Entry 9IV1 (electron microscopy, 2.98 A resolution); this record covers chains B and G of the 5 polymer chains in the assembly.

[Chain B]
Molecule: Guanine nucleotide-binding protein G(I)/G(S)/G(T) subunit beta-1
From: Homo sapiens
Reference sequence: P62873 (GBB1_HUMAN); numbering as in UniProt (aligned over 2-340)
Amino-acid sequence (344 residues; numbered -3 to 340; the number before each row is that of its first residue; numbers below 1 keep their minus sign (Gly-3 is residue -3)):
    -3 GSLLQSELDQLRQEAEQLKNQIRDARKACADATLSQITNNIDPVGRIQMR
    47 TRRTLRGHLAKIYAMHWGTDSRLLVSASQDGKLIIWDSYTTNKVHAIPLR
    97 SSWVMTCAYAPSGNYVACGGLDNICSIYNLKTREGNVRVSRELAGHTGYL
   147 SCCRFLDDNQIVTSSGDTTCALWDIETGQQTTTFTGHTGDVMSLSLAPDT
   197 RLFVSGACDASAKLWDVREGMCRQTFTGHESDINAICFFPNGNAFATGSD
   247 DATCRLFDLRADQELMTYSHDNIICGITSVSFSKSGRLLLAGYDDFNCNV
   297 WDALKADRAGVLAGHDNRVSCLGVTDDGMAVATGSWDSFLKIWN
Disordered / not traced: -3 to 2
Construct notes: expression tag (-3 to 1)
Curated features (UniProtKB/Swiss-Prot):
  - modified residue: Ser2 (N-acetylserine), His266 (Phosphohistidine)

[Chain G]
Molecule: Guanine nucleotide-binding protein G(I)/G(S)/G(O) subunit gamma-2
From: Homo sapiens
Reference sequence: P59768 (GBG2_HUMAN); numbering as in UniProt (aligned over 1-71)
Amino-acid sequence (71 residues; numbered 1 to 71; the number before each row is that of its first residue):
     1 MASNNTASIAQARKLVEQLKMEANIDRIKVSKAAADLMAYCEAHAKEDPL
    51 LTPVPASENPFREKKFFCAIL
Disordered / not traced: 1-4, 63-71
Curated features (UniProtKB/Swiss-Prot):
  - modified residue: Ala2 (N-acetylalanine), Cys68 (Cysteine methyl ester)
  - lipidation: Cys68 (S-geranylgeranyl cysteine)

[Interface between chain B and chain G]
Residue-residue contacts (79; chain B residue first):
  Leu4(B) - Ile9(G)  hydrophobic
  Ala11(B) - Leu19(G)  hydrophobic
  Leu14(B) - Leu19(G)
  Leu14(B) - Lys20(G)
  Leu14(B) - Ala23(G)  hydrophobic
  Gln17(B) - Ala23(G)
  Ile18(B) - Glu22(G)
  Ile18(B) - Arg27(G)
  Ala21(B) - Arg27(G)
  Arg22(B) - Arg27(G)
  Cys25(B) - Arg27(G)
  Cys25(B) - Ile28(G)
  Cys25(B) - Val30(G)  hydrogen bond (backbone-backbone)
  Ala26(B) - Val30(G)  hydrophobic
  Asp27(B) - Lys29(G)
  Asp27(B) - Val30(G)
  Asp27(B) - Ser31(G)  hydrogen bond (side chain-backbone)
  Ala28(B) - Val30(G)
  Leu30(B) - Ala34(G)  hydrophobic
  Ile33(B) - Ser31(G)
  Ile33(B) - Ala34(G)  hydrophobic
  Ile33(B) - Met38(G)  hydrophobic
  Ile37(B) - Met38(G)  hydrophobic
  Val40(B) - Leu51(G)  hydrophobic
  Ile43(B) - Leu50(G)
  Met45(B) - Leu50(G)  hydrophobic
  Arg48(B) - Phe61(G)
  Arg49(B) - Pro60(G)
  Arg49(B) - Phe61(G)  hydrogen bond (side chain-backbone)
  Tyr85(B) - Pro60(G)
  Tyr85(B) - Phe61(G)  hydrophobic
  Met217(B) - Met21(G)  hydrophobic
  Cys218(B) - Gln18(G)
  Cys218(B) - Met21(G)
  Arg219(B) - Glu22(G)
  Arg219(B) - Ile25(G)
  Gln220(B) - Glu22(G)
  Thr221(B) - Glu22(G)  hydrogen bond (backbone-side chain)
  Phe235(B) - Leu37(G)  hydrophobic
  Pro236(B) - Tyr40(G)
  Asn237(B) - Tyr40(G)
  Asp254(B) - Ala33(G)
  Arg256(B) - Arg27(G)
  Arg256(B) - Ile28(G)  hydrogen bond (backbone-backbone)
  Ala257(B) - Arg27(G)
  Asp258(B) - Arg27(G)  salt bridge
  Gln259(B) - Val30(G)
  Leu261(B) - Val30(G)  hydrophobic
  Leu261(B) - Leu37(G)  hydrophobic
  Ser279(B) - Asp48(G)
  Ser279(B) - Leu50(G)
  Lys280(B) - Asp48(G)
  Ser281(B) - Tyr40(G)
  Ser281(B) - Cys41(G)  hydrogen bond (backbone-side chain)
  Ser281(B) - His44(G)  hydrogen bond (side chain-backbone)
  Ser281(B) - Asp48(G)
  Ser281(B) - Leu51(G)
  Gly282(B) - Cys41(G)
  Arg283(B) - Cys41(G)  hydrogen bond (backbone-side chain)
  Arg283(B) - Leu51(G)
  Leu284(B) - Leu50(G)  hydrophobic
  Leu284(B) - Leu51(G)  hydrophobic
  Leu300(B) - Met38(G)  hydrophobic
  Leu300(B) - Cys41(G)  hydrophobic
  Asp323(B) - Glu47(G)
  Asp323(B) - Pro49(G)
  Gly324(B) - Asp48(G)
  Gly324(B) - Pro49(G)
  Gly324(B) - Leu50(G)
  Met325(B) - Pro49(G)  hydrophobic
  Met325(B) - Pro60(G)
  Met325(B) - Phe61(G)  hydrophobic
  Ala326(B) - Phe61(G)  hydrophobic
  Val327(B) - Leu50(G)  hydrophobic
  Ile338(B) - Phe61(G)  hydrophobic
  Asn340(B) - Pro49(G)  hydrogen bond (side chain-backbone)
  Asn340(B) - Leu50(G)
  Asn340(B) - Asn59(G)  hydrogen bond
  Asn340(B) - Phe61(G)
Other interface residues (no listed pair), chain B (55 interface residues in all): Leu7, Arg8, Thr34, Ser84, Ala240, Leu252, Leu286
Other interface residues (no listed pair), chain G (34 interface residues in all): Asn5, Ala12, Val16, Ala45, Glu58, Arg62

[In short]
55 residues of chain B and 34 residues of chain G are in contact; the contacts include 10 hydrogen bonds and 1
salt bridge. Polar contacts include Asp258(B)-Arg27(G), Asp27(B)-Ser31(G) and Arg49(B)-Phe61(G).
Here chain B is Guanine nucleotide-binding protein G(I)/G(S)/G(T) subunit beta-1 and chain G is Guanine
nucleotide-binding protein G(I)/G(S)/G(O) subunit gamma-2, both from Homo sapiens. Entry 9IV1 (Identification,
structure and agonist design of an androgen membrane receptor) was determined by electron microscopy together
with 8X9S, 8X9T, 8X9U and 9IV2 from the same study.
